Entry 8HH2 (electron microscopy, 3.00 A resolution); this record covers chains A and G of the 7 polymer chains in the assembly.

# Chain A
Molecule: ATP synthase subunit alpha
Source organism: Bacillus sp. PS3
Notes: EC 7.1.2.2
Reference sequence: A0A0M3VGF9 (A0A0M3VGF9_BACP3); numbering as in UniProt (aligned over 2-502)
Amino-acid sequence (501 residues; each row starts with the number of its first residue):
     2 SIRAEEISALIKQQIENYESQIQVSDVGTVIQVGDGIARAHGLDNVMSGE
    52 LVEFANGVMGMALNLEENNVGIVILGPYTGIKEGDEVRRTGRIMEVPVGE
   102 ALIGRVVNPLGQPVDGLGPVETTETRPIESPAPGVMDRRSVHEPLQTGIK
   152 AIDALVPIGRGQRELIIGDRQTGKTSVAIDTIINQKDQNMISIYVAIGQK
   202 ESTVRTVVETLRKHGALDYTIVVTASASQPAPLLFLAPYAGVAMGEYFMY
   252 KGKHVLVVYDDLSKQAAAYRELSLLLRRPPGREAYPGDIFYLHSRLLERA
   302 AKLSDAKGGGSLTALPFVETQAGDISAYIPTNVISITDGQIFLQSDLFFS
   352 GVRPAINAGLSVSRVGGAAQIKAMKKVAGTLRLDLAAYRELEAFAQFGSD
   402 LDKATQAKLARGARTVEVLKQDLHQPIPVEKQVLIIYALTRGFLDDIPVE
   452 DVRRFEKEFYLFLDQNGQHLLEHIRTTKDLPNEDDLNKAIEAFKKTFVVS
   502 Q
Not modelled in the structure: 2-23, 502
Sequence notes: conflict Pro-132 (Arg in A0A0M3VGF9), Ser-193 (Cys in A0A0M3VGF9), Phe-463 (Trp in A0A0M3VGF9)
Bound ions: Mg2+: Thr-176 (together with ATP)
Small-molecule neighbours: ATP (adenosine-5'-triphosphate): Asp-170, Arg-171, Gln-172, Thr-173, Gly-174, Lys-175, Thr-176, Ser-177, Glu-320, Phe-349, Arg-354, Pro-355, Gln-422, Asp-423, Leu-424

# Chain G
Molecule: ATP synthase gamma chain
Source organism: Bacillus sp. PS3
Reference sequence: A0A0M4TPJ7 (A0A0M4TPJ7_BACP3); numbering as in UniProt (aligned over 2-285)
Amino-acid sequence (284 residues; numbered 2 to 285; the number before each row is that of its first residue):
     2 ASLRDIKTRINATKKTSQITKAMEMVSTSKLNRAEQNAKSFVPYMEKIQE
    52 VVANVALGAGGASHPMLVSRPVKKTGYLVITSDRGLAGAYNSNVLRLVYQ
   102 TIQKRHASPDEYAIIVIGRVGLSFFRKRNMPVILDITRLPDQPSFADIKE
   152 IARKTVGLFADGTFDELYMYYNHYVSAIQQEVTERKLLPLTDLAENKQRT
   202 VYEFEPSQEEILDVLLPQYAESLIYGALLDAKASEHAARMTAMKNATDNA
   252 NELIRTLTLSYNRARQAAITQEITEIVAGANALQ
Not modelled in the structure: 285

# Interface between chain A and chain G
Contacting residue pairs - 14 pairs, chain A then chain G:
  Arg-278(A) / Leu-284(G)
  Pro-281(A) / Ala-281(G)  hydrophobic
  Gly-282(A) / Ile-274(G)
  Arg-283(A) / Ile-274(G)
  Glu-284(A) / Glu-273(G)
  Ala-394(A) / Gln-19(G)
  Phe-395(A) / Gln-19(G)
  Phe-395(A) / Lys-22(G)
  Phe-395(A) / Ala-23(G)  hydrophobic
  Phe-398(A) / Ile-20(G)
  Phe-398(A) / Ala-23(G)  hydrophobic
  Phe-398(A) / Met-24(G)
  Phe-398(A) / Val-27(G)
  Leu-402(A) / Met-26(G)
Interface residues without a listed pair, chain A (10 interface residues in all): Ala-285
Interface residues without a listed pair, chain G (14 interface residues in all): Ser-30, Ile-270, Ile-277

# In short
Chain A and chain G form an interface of 10 and 14 residues respectively. Bound to chain A: ATP.
Chain A is ATP synthase subunit alpha and chain G is ATP synthase gamma chain, both from Bacillus sp. PS3; the
structure, F1 domain of FoF1-ATPase from Bacillus PS3,post-hyd,highATP, was determined by electron microscopy
together with 8HH1, 8HH3, 8HH4, 8HH5, 8HH6, 8HH7 and 5 further entries from the same study.
